Entry 6J2C (electron microscopy, 7.00 A resolution (low resolution: residue-level contacts below are approximate; hydrogen-bond / salt-bridge calls are withheld)); this record covers chains i and h of the 47 polymer chains in the assembly.

[Chain i]
Molecule: Proteasome subunit beta type-2
Source organism: Saccharomyces cerevisiae S288c
Notes: EC 3.4.25.1
Reference sequence: P25043 (PSB2_YEAST); residues 1-261 here = UniProt positions 1-261
Chain sequence (261 residues; each row starts with the number of its first residue):
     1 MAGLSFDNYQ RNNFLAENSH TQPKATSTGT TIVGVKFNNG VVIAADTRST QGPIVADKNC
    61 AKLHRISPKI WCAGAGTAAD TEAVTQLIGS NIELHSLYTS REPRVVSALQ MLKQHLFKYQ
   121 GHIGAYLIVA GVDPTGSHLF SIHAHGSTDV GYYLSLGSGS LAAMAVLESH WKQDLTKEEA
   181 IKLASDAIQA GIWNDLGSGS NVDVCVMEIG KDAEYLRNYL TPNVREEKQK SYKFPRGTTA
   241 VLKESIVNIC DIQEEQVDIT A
Not modelled in the structure: 1-29, 256-261
Swiss-Prot annotation at these positions:
  - active site: Thr30 (Nucleophile)

[Chain h]
Molecule: Proteasome subunit beta type-3
Source organism: Saccharomyces cerevisiae S288c
Notes: EC 3.4.25.1
Reference sequence: P25451 (PSB3_YEAST); numbering as in UniProt (aligned over 1-205)
Chain sequence (205 residues; row label = number of the first residue in the row):
     1 MSDPSSINGG IVVAMTGKDC VAIACDLRLG SQSLGVSNKF EKIFHYGHVF LGITGLATDV
    61 TTLNEMFRYK TNLYKLKEER AIEPETFTQL VSSSLYERRF GPYFVGPVVA GINSKSGKPF
   121 IAGFDLIGCI DEAKDFIVSG TASDQLFGMC ESLYEPNLEP EDLFETISQA LLNAADRDAL
   181 SGWGAVVYII KKDEVVKRYL KMRQD
Not modelled in the structure: 1
Swiss-Prot annotation at these positions:
  - modified residue: Ser31 (Phosphoserine)
  - cross-link: Lys70 (Glycyl lysine isopeptide (Lys-Gly) (interchain with G-Cter in ubiquitin))

[Interface between chain i and chain h]
Residue-residue contacts - 59 pairs, chain i then chain h:
  Gln51(i) - Asp125(h)
  Gln51(i) - Cys129(h)
  Ile54(i) - Phe147(h)
  Val55(i) - Phe147(h)
  Asp57(i) - Asp131(h)
  Asp57(i) - Glu132(h)
  Lys58(i) - Glu151(h)
  Asn59(i) - Glu132(h)
  Cys60(i) - Ile130(h)
  Thr77(i) - Ile127(h)
  Ala79(i) - Ile127(h)
  Ala79(i) - Gly128(h)
  Asp80(i) - Tyr96(h)
  Asp80(i) - Arg99(h)
  Glu82(i) - Ile130(h)
  Ala83(i) - Tyr96(h)
  Tyr119(i) - Tyr96(h)
  His122(i) - Arg99(h)
  His122(i) - Phe100(h)
  Ile123(i) - Arg99(h)
  Arg225(i) - Glu151(h)
  Tyr232(i) - Leu153(h)
  Lys233(i) - Asp162(h)
  Phe234(i) - Leu153(h)
  Phe234(i) - Gln169(h)
  Pro235(i) - Glu165(h)
  Arg236(i) - Glu161(h)
  Arg236(i) - Asp162(h)
  Arg236(i) - Glu165(h)
  Gly237(i) - Glu165(h)
  Thr238(i) - Glu165(h)
  Thr238(i) - Gln169(h)
  Thr239(i) - Glu165(h)
  Thr239(i) - Ser168(h)
  Thr239(i) - Gln169(h)
  Thr239(i) - Leu172(h)
  Ala240(i) - Leu200(h)
  Ala240(i) - Lys201(h)
  Val241(i) - Phe164(h)
  Val241(i) - Tyr199(h)
  Val241(i) - Lys201(h)
  Leu242(i) - Tyr199(h)
  Leu242(i) - Leu200(h)
  Leu242(i) - Lys201(h)
  Lys243(i) - Arg198(h)
  Lys243(i) - Tyr199(h)
  Glu244(i) - Lys197(h)
  Glu244(i) - Arg198(h)
  Ser245(i) - Val196(h)
  Ser245(i) - Lys197(h)
  Ile246(i) - Glu194(h)
  Ile246(i) - Val195(h)
  Ile246(i) - Val196(h)
  Val247(i) - Val195(h)
  Ile249(i) - Gly47(h)
  Ile249(i) - His48(h)
  Ile249(i) - Phe50(h)
  Ile249(i) - Val195(h)
  Cys250(i) - Asp193(h)
Other interface residues (no listed pair), chain i (38 interface residues in all): Ala56, Ala78, Leu87, Asn248
Other interface residues (no listed pair), chain h (37 interface residues in all): His45, Ala133, Asp135, Ser152, Glu155

[Overview]
Chain i and chain h form an interface of 38 and 37 residues respectively. From UniProt: active-site residue
Thr30(i) on chain i.
Here chain i is Proteasome subunit beta type-2 and chain h is Proteasome subunit beta type-3, both from
Saccharomyces cerevisiae S288c. Entry 6J2C (Yeast proteasome in translocation competent state (C3-a)) was
determined by electron microscopy, deposited together with 6J2N, 6J30, 6J2Q and 6J2X.
